6XJX - chains A and E of the 10 polymer chains in the assembly; structure by electron microscopy, 4.60 A resolution (low resolution: residue-level contacts below are approximate; hydrogen-bond / salt-bridge calls are withheld).

# Chain A (and E)
Molecule: Calcium uniporter protein, mitochondrial
From: Homo sapiens
Notes: chain E of this document is another copy of the same molecule, construct and numbering; everything in this record applies to it too
Reference sequence: Q8NE86 (MCU_HUMAN); residues 1-351 here = UniProt positions 1-351
Sequence (351 residues; row label = number of the first residue in the row):
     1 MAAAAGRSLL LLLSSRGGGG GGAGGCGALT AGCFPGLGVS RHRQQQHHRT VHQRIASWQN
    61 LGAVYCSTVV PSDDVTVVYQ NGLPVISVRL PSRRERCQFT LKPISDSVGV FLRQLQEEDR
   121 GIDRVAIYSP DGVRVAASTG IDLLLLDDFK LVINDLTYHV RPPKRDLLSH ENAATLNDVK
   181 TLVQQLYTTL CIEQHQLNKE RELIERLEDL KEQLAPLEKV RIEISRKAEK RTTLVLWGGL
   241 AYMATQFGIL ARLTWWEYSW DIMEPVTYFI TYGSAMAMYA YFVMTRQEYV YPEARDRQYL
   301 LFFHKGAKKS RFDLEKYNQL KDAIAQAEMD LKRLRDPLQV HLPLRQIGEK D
Unresolved in the structure: 1-190, 342-351 (chain E: 1-190, 344-351)

# How chain A and chain E interact
Contacting residue pairs (37):
  His-195(A) with Pro-337(E); Val-340(E)
  Gln-196(A) with Leu-338(E)
  Asp-261(A) with Trp-260(E)
  Glu-264(A) with Trp-260(E); Glu-264(E)
  Pro-265(A) with Trp-255(E); Trp-260(E)
  Val-266(A) with Trp-255(E)
  Tyr-268(A) with Trp-260(E); Thr-267(E)
  Phe-269(A) with Phe-247(E); Leu-250(E); Ala-251(E)
  Tyr-272(A) with Met-243(E); Gln-246(E); Phe-247(E)
  Ala-275(A) with Met-243(E)
  Met-276(A) with Met-243(E); Ala-244(E)
  Tyr-279(A) with Leu-236(E); Gly-239(E); Leu-240(E); Tyr-291(E)
  Ala-280(A) with Leu-240(E)
  Phe-282(A) with Leu-236(E); Tyr-291(E); Pro-292(E); Arg-295(E)
  Val-283(A) with Trp-237(E)
  Met-284(A) with Trp-237(E)
  Arg-286(A) with Arg-295(E)
  Glu-288(A) with Val-290(E); Tyr-291(E); Pro-292(E)
  Arg-333(A) with Asp-336(E)
  Leu-334(A) with Leu-338(E)
Interface residues without a listed pair, chain A (22 interface residues in all): Lys-199, Gln-287
Interface residues without a listed pair, chain E (24 interface residues in all): Glu-229, Thr-254

# Summary
22 residues of chain A face 24 of chain E across their interface.
Both chains are Calcium uniporter protein, mitochondrial (Homo sapiens). Entry 6XJX (MCU holocomplex in
Low-calcium blocking state) was determined by electron microscopy (same publication as 6XJV).
